Entry 8GLW (electron microscopy, 3.51 A resolution); this record covers chains E and I of the 11 polymer chains in the assembly.

== Chain E ==
Protein: Transposon Tn7 transposition protein TnsC
Source organism: Escherichia coli
Reference sequence: P05846 (TNSC_ECOLX); residue numbers follow UniProt; this construct covers 1-503
Sequence (523 residues; numbered 1 to 523; the number before each row is that of its first residue):
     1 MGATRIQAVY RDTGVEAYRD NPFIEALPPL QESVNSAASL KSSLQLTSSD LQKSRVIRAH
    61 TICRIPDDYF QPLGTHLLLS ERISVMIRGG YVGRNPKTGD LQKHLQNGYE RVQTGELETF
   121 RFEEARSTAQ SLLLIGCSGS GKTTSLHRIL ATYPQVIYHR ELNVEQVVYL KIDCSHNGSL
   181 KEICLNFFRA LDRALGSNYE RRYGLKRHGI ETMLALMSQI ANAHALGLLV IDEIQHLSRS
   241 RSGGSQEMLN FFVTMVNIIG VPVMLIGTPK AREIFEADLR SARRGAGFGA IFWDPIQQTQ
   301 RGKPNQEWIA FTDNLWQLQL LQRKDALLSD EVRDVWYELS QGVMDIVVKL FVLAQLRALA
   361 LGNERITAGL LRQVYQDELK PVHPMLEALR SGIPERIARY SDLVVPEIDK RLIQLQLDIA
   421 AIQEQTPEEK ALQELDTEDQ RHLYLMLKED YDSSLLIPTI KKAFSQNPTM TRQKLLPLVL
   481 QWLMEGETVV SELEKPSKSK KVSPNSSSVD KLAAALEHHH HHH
Disordered / not traced: 1-3, 486-523
Differences from the reference sequence: engineered mutation Gly2 (Ser in P05846); expression tag (504-523)
Bound ions: Mg2+: Glu233 (together with ADP)
Ligand contacts: ADP (adenosine-5'-diphosphate): Pro66, Tyr69, Phe70, Gln71, His76, Ser138, Gly139, Ser140, Gly141, Lys142, Thr143, Thr144, Phe311, Met344, Asp345

== Chain I ==
Molecule: 50-nt DNA strand
Sequence (50 nucleotides; numbered 1 to 50; the number before each row is that of its first residue):
     1 CGTCTGCCCG CTATGAGCGT TGCATTTATC AGGGTTCTGG TCCACAGTAT

== How chain E and chain I interact ==
Contacting residue pairs - 4 pairs, chain E then chain I:
  Ser179(E) with DT14(I), hydrogen bond to the phosphate
  Ile210(E) with DG15(I), hydrogen bond to the phosphate
  Ser240(E) with DT12(I), base contact
  Arg241(E) with DA13(I), salt bridge to the phosphate
Other interface residues (no listed pair), chain E (6 interface residues in all): Lys181, Gly209

== In short ==
The interface between chain E and chain I involves 6 residues on one side and 4 on the other, with 2 hydrogen
bonds and 1 salt bridge. Among the polar pairs are Ser179(E)-DT14(I), Ile210(E)-DG15(I) and Arg241(E)-DA13(I).
Ligands of chain E: ADP.
Chain E is Transposon Tn7 transposition protein TnsC (Escherichia coli) and chain I is a 50-nt DNA strand; the
structure, CryoEM structure of the TnsC(1-503)-TnsD(1-318)-DNA complex in a 7:2:1 stoichiometry from E. coli
Tn7, was determined by electron microscopy (same publication as 8GLU, 8GLX, 8VCJ and 8VCT).
